PDB entry 2RAB | X-ray diffraction, 2.50 A resolution | chains A and B

Chain A (and B):
Name: glutathione amide reductase
From: Marichromatium gracile
Notes: chain B of this document is another copy of the same molecule, construct and numbering; everything in this record applies to it too
Chain sequence (463 residues; row label = number of the first residue in the row):
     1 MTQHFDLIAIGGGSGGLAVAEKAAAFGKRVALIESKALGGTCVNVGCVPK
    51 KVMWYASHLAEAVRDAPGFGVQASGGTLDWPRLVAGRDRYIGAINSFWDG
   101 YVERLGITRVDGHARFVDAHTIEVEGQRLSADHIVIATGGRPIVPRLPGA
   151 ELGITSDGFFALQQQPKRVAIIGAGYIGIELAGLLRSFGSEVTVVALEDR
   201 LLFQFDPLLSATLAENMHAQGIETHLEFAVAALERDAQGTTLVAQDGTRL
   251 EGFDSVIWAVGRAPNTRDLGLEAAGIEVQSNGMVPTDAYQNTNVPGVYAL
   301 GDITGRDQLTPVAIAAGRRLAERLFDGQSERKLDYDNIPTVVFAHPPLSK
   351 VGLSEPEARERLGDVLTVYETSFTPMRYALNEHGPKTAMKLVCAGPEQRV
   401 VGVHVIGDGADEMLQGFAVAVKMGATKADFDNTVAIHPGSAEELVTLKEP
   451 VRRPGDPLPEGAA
Not modelled in the structure: 1, 75-76, 251, 456-463 (chain B: 1, 75-76, 251, 457-463)
Cystine bridges: Cys42-Cys47
Metal / ion sites: Ni2+ site 1: Thr2, Gln3, His4; Ni2+ site 2 near His120 (its only coordinating residue here)
Residues lining bound ligands:
  - FAD (flavin-adenine dinucleotide): Ile10, Gly11, Gly12, Gly13, Ser14, Gly15, Gly16, Ile33, Glu34, Ser35, Lys36, Ala37, Gly39, Gly40, Thr41, Cys42, Val45, Gly46, Cys47, Lys50, Gly112, His113, Ala114, Ala137, Thr138, Gly139, Gly140, Ser156, Phe160, Ile177, Arg262, Asn265, Leu269, Leu300, Gly301, Asp302, Gln308, Leu309, Thr310, Pro311, Ala313, Phe343
  - NAD (nicotinamide-adenine-dinucleotide): Lys50, Leu147, Ile172, Gly173, Ala174, Gly175, Tyr176, Ile177, Gly178, Glu180, Ala196, Leu197, Glu198, Phe228, Ala229, Val230, Ala259, Val260, Gly261, Arg262, Gln308, Leu309, Thr340, Val341, Val342, Phe343

Chain A / chain B interface:
Contacting residue pairs (146):
  Cys42(A) - His437(B)  hydrogen bond
  Cys47(A) - His437(B)
  Cys47(A) - Pro438(B)
  Lys51(A) - Met376(B)
  Lys51(A) - Pro438(B)  hydrogen bond (side chain-backbone)
  Lys51(A) - Gly439(B)
  Val52(A) - Phe69(B)
  Tyr55(A) - Phe69(B)  hydrophobic
  Tyr55(A) - Met376(B)
  Tyr55(A) - Arg377(B)
  Ala56(A) - Phe69(B)
  Ala56(A) - Val71(B)
  His58(A) - His58(B)
  Leu59(A) - Ala62(B)
  Leu59(A) - Asp65(B)
  Leu59(A) - Ala66(B)  hydrophobic
  Leu59(A) - Phe69(B)  hydrophobic
  Leu59(A) - Arg377(B)
  Ala60(A) - Val71(B)  hydrophobic
  Ala62(A) - Leu59(B)
  Ala62(A) - Ala62(B)  hydrophobic
  Val63(A) - Ala66(B)  hydrophobic
  Val63(A) - Ala73(B)  hydrophobic
  Ala66(A) - Leu59(B)  hydrophobic
  Ala66(A) - Val63(B)  hydrophobic
  Pro67(A) - Arg82(B)  hydrogen bond (backbone-side chain)
  Gly68(A) - Arg82(B)
  Phe69(A) - Val52(B)
  Phe69(A) - Tyr55(B)  hydrophobic
  Phe69(A) - Ala56(B)
  Phe69(A) - Leu59(B)  hydrophobic
  Phe69(A) - Leu78(B)
  Phe69(A) - Leu83(B)
  Gly70(A) - Thr77(B)
  Gly70(A) - Leu78(B)
  Gly70(A) - Asp79(B)  hydrogen bond (backbone-backbone)
  Val71(A) - Ala56(B)
  Val71(A) - Ala60(B)  hydrophobic
  Val71(A) - Thr77(B)
  Gln72(A) - Ser74(B)  hydrogen bond (backbone-side chain)
  Gln72(A) - Thr77(B)  hydrogen bond (backbone-backbone)
  Ala73(A) - Val63(B)  hydrophobic
  Ala73(A) - Ser74(B)
  Ser74(A) - Gln72(B)  hydrogen bond (side chain-backbone)
  Ser74(A) - Ser74(B)  hydrogen bond (backbone-side chain)
  Thr77(A) - Gly70(B)
  Thr77(A) - Gln72(B)  hydrogen bond (backbone-backbone)
  Leu78(A) - Phe69(B)
  Leu78(A) - Gly70(B)
  Leu78(A) - Val71(B)
  Asp79(A) - Gly70(B)  hydrogen bond (backbone-backbone)
  Arg82(A) - Gly68(B)  hydrogen bond (side chain-backbone)
  Arg82(A) - Gly70(B)
  Arg82(A) - Leu380(B)
  Leu83(A) - Phe69(B)
  Gly86(A) - Leu380(B)
  Arg87(A) - Leu380(B)
  Tyr90(A) - Met376(B)
  Tyr90(A) - Ala379(B)  hydrophobic
  Thr310(A) - His437(B)
  Pro311(A) - Val434(B)  hydrophobic
  Pro311(A) - Ala435(B)
  Pro311(A) - His437(B)
  Val312(A) - Val434(B)  hydrophobic
  Arg319(A) - Asp431(B)
  Arg319(A) - Asn432(B)  hydrogen bond
  Arg331(A) - Asn432(B)  hydrogen bond
  Leu333(A) - Val434(B)  hydrophobic
  Ile338(A) - Val434(B)  hydrophobic
  Pro339(A) - Val434(B)
  Pro339(A) - Ile436(B)  hydrophobic
  Val341(A) - Ile436(B)  hydrophobic
  Phe343(A) - Pro438(B)
  Met376(A) - Lys51(B)
  Met376(A) - Tyr55(B)
  Met376(A) - Tyr90(B)
  Arg377(A) - Tyr55(B)
  Arg377(A) - Leu59(B)
  Ala379(A) - Tyr90(B)  hydrophobic
  Leu380(A) - Val52(B)  hydrophobic
  Leu380(A) - Leu83(B)
  Leu380(A) - Gly86(B)
  Leu380(A) - Arg87(B)
  Glu412(A) - Glu412(B)
  Glu412(A) - Met413(B)
  Glu412(A) - Gly439(B)
  Glu412(A) - Ser440(B)  hydrogen bond (side chain-backbone)
  Glu412(A) - Ala441(B)  hydrogen bond (side chain-backbone)
  Met413(A) - Glu412(B)
  Gln415(A) - Phe417(B)
  Gln415(A) - Thr433(B)
  Gln415(A) - Val434(B)
  Gln415(A) - Ala435(B)
  Gln415(A) - Ile436(B)
  Gln415(A) - Ala441(B)
  Gln415(A) - Glu442(B)
  Gln415(A) - Val445(B)
  Gly416(A) - Gly416(B)
  Gly416(A) - Phe417(B)
  Phe417(A) - Gln415(B)
  Phe417(A) - Gly416(B)
  Ala418(A) - Thr433(B)
  Val419(A) - Ala420(B)  hydrophobic
  Val419(A) - Asp429(B)
  Val419(A) - Phe430(B)  hydrophobic
  Val419(A) - Thr433(B)
  Ala420(A) - Val419(B)  hydrophobic
  Lys422(A) - Asn432(B)
  Met423(A) - Met423(B)  hydrophobic
  Met423(A) - Ala425(B)
  Met423(A) - Asp429(B)
  Ala425(A) - Met423(B)  hydrophobic
  Asp429(A) - Val419(B)
  Asp429(A) - Met423(B)
  Asp431(A) - Arg319(B)  hydrogen bond (backbone-side chain)
  Asn432(A) - Arg319(B)  hydrogen bond
  Asn432(A) - Arg331(B)
  Asn432(A) - Lys422(B)  hydrogen bond (backbone-side chain)
  Thr433(A) - Gln415(B)
  Thr433(A) - Ala418(B)
  Thr433(A) - Val419(B)
  Thr433(A) - Lys422(B)
  Val434(A) - Pro311(B)  hydrophobic
  Val434(A) - Leu333(B)  hydrophobic
  Val434(A) - Ile338(B)  hydrophobic
  Val434(A) - Pro339(B)
  Val434(A) - Gln415(B)  hydrogen bond (backbone-side chain)
  Ala435(A) - Pro311(B)
  Ala435(A) - Gln415(B)
  Ile436(A) - Pro339(B)  hydrophobic
  Ile436(A) - Val341(B)  hydrophobic
  Ile436(A) - Gln415(B)  hydrogen bond (backbone-side chain)
  His437(A) - Cys42(B)
  His437(A) - Cys47(B)
  His437(A) - Thr310(B)
  His437(A) - Pro311(B)
  Pro438(A) - Cys47(B)  hydrophobic
  Pro438(A) - Lys51(B)  hydrogen bond (backbone-side chain)
  Pro438(A) - Phe343(B)
  Gly439(A) - Lys51(B)
  Gly439(A) - Glu412(B)
  Ser440(A) - Glu412(B)  hydrogen bond (backbone-side chain)
  Ala441(A) - Glu412(B)  hydrogen bond (backbone-side chain)
  Ala441(A) - Gln415(B)
  Glu442(A) - Gln415(B)
  Val445(A) - Gln415(B)
Also at the interface, not in a pair above, chain A (77 interface residues in all): Val48, Asp65, Asp334, Thr340, Ser349, Asp408, Gly409, Leu414, Gly424, Phe430
Also at the interface, not in a pair above, chain B (77 interface residues in all): Val48, Pro67, Val312, Asp334, Thr340, Ser349, Asp408, Gly409, Leu414, Gly424

Overview:
Chain A and chain B each contribute 77 residues to their interface, with 23 hydrogen bonds. Polar contacts
include Cys42(A)-His437(B), Lys51(A)-Pro438(B) and Pro67(A)-Arg82(B). Ligands of chain A: flavin-adenine
dinucleotide and NAD. Thr2(A), Gln3(A) and His4(A) form the Ni2+ site 1.
Chain A and chain B are both glutathione amide reductase (Marichromatium gracile); the structure, Structure of
glutathione amide reductase from Chromatium gracile in complex with NAD, was determined by X-ray diffraction,
deposited together with 2R9Z.
